3WXR - chains N and V of the 28 polymer chains in the assembly; structure by X-ray diffraction, 3.15 A resolution.

[Chain N]
Name: Proteasome subunit beta type-7
From: Saccharomyces cerevisiae S288c
Notes: EC 3.4.25.1
UniProt: P30657 (PSB7_YEAST); residues -40 to 225 here correspond to UniProt positions 1-266 (UniProt number = residue number + 41)
Chain sequence (266 residues; row label = number of the first residue in the row; numbers below 1 keep their minus sign (Met-40 is residue -40)):
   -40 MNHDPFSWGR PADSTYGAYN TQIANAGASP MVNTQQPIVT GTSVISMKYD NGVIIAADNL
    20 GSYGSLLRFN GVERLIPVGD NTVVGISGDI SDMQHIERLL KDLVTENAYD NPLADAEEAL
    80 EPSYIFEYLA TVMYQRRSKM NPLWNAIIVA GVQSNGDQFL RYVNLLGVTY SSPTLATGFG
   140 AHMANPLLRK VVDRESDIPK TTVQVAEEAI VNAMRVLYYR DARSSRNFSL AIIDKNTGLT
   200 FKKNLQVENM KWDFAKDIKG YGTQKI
Disordered / not traced: -40 to -8

[Chain V]
Name: Proteasome subunit beta type-1
From: Saccharomyces cerevisiae S288c
Notes: EC 3.4.25.1
UniProt: P38624 (PSB1_YEAST); residues -18 to 196 here correspond to UniProt positions 1-215 (UniProt number = residue number + 19)
Chain sequence (215 residues; each row starts with the number of its first residue; numbers below 1 keep their minus sign (Met-18 is residue -18)):
   -18 MNGIQVDINR LKKGEVSLGT SIMAVTFKDG VILGADSRTT TGAYIANRVT DKLTRVHDKI
    42 WCCRSGSAAD TQAIADIVQY HLELYTSQYG TPSTETAASV FKELCYENKD NLTAGIIVAG
   102 YDDKNKGEVY TIPLGGSVHK LPYAIAGSGS TFIYGYCDKN FRENMSKEET VDFIKHSLSQ
   162 AIKWDGSSGG VIRMVVLTAA GVERLIFYPD EYEQL
Disordered / not traced: -18 to -3
Swiss-Prot annotation at these positions:
  - active site: Thr1 (Nucleophile)
  - modified residue: Met-18 (N-acetylmethionine)

[How chain N and chain V interact]
Pairs across the interface - 63 pairs, chain N then chain V:
  Ser24(N) - Trp165(V)
  Ser24(N) - Asp166(V)
  Ser24(N) - Gly167(V)  hydrogen bond (backbone-backbone)
  Leu25(N) - Phe133(V)  hydrophobic
  Leu25(N) - Trp165(V)
  Leu26(N) - Ile163(V)
  Leu26(N) - Lys164(V)
  Leu26(N) - Trp165(V)  hydrogen bond (backbone-backbone)
  Leu26(N) - Asp166(V)
  Leu26(N) - Gly167(V)
  Arg27(N) - Trp165(V)
  Phe138(N) - Ala24(V)  hydrophobic
  Phe138(N) - Tyr25(V)  hydrophobic
  Tyr177(N) - Glu194(V)  hydrogen bond
  Tyr178(N) - Ile26(V)
  Tyr178(N) - Arg29(V)
  Arg179(N) - Ala24(V)
  Arg179(N) - Tyr25(V)
  Arg179(N) - Ile26(V)  hydrogen bond (side chain-backbone)
  Arg179(N) - Ala27(V)  hydrogen bond (side chain-backbone)
  Arg179(N) - Arg29(V)
  Asp180(N) - Ala24(V)
  Asp180(N) - Ile26(V)
  Ala181(N) - Arg19(V)
  Ala181(N) - Ala24(V)  hydrogen bond (backbone-backbone)
  Ala181(N) - Ile26(V)
  Ala181(N) - Gly167(V)
  Arg182(N) - Gly167(V)
  Arg185(N) - Asp191(V)  salt bridge
  Arg185(N) - Glu194(V)  salt bridge
  Lys210(N) - Arg29(V)  hydrogen bond (backbone-side chain)
  Trp211(N) - Arg29(V)
  Trp211(N) - Gly171(V)
  Trp211(N) - Val172(V)  hydrophobic
  Trp211(N) - Tyr189(V)
  Trp211(N) - Pro190(V)
  Asp212(N) - Tyr189(V)  hydrogen bond (backbone-side chain)
  Phe213(N) - Arg29(V)
  Phe213(N) - Val30(V)  hydrophobic
  Ala214(N) - Val30(V)  hydrophobic
  Ala214(N) - Val172(V)  hydrophobic
  Ala214(N) - Arg174(V)  hydrogen bond (backbone-side chain)
  Ala214(N) - Ile187(V)  hydrophobic
  Lys215(N) - Ile187(V)
  Lys215(N) - Tyr189(V)
  Ile217(N) - Val30(V)
  Ile217(N) - Arg174(V)  hydrogen bond (backbone-side chain)
  Lys218(N) - Asp32(V)
  Lys218(N) - Arg185(V)
  Gly219(N) - Asp32(V)  hydrogen bond (backbone-side chain)
  Tyr220(N) - Thr35(V)
  Tyr220(N) - Arg45(V)
  Tyr220(N) - Gln53(V)
  Tyr220(N) - Ala56(V)
  Tyr220(N) - Asp57(V)  hydrogen bond
  Gln223(N) - Leu34(V)
  Gln223(N) - Thr35(V)
  Gln223(N) - Arg36(V)  hydrogen bond (side chain-backbone)
  Gln223(N) - Trp42(V)
  Gln223(N) - Arg185(V)
  Ile225(N) - Arg36(V)
  Ile225(N) - Trp42(V)
  Ile225(N) - Arg185(V)  hydrogen bond (backbone-side chain)
Also at the interface, not in a pair above, chain N (26 interface residues in all): Met142, Met209
Also at the interface, not in a pair above, chain V (34 interface residues in all): Thr21, Gly23, Ser168

[In short]
26 residues of chain N face 34 of chain V across their interface, with 14 hydrogen bonds and 2 salt bridges.
Polar contacts include Arg185(N)-Asp191(V), Arg185(N)-Glu194(V) and Tyr177(N)-Glu194(V). UniProt lists
active-site residue Thr1(V) on chain V.
Chain N is Proteasome subunit beta type-7 and chain V is Proteasome subunit beta type-1, both from
Saccharomyces cerevisiae S288c; the structure, Yeast 20S proteasome with a mutation of alpha7 subunit, was
determined by X-ray diffraction.
